9FG7 - chains D and E of the 5 polymer chains in the assembly; structure by electron microscopy, 2.70 A resolution.

== Chain D ==
Protein: Gamma-aminobutyric acid receptor subunit alpha-1
From: Homo sapiens
UniProt: P14867 (GBRA1_HUMAN); residues 1-429 here correspond to UniProt positions 28-456 (UniProt number = residue number + 27)
Sequence (464 residues; row label = number of the first residue in the row; numbers below 1 keep their minus sign (Met-34 is residue -34)):
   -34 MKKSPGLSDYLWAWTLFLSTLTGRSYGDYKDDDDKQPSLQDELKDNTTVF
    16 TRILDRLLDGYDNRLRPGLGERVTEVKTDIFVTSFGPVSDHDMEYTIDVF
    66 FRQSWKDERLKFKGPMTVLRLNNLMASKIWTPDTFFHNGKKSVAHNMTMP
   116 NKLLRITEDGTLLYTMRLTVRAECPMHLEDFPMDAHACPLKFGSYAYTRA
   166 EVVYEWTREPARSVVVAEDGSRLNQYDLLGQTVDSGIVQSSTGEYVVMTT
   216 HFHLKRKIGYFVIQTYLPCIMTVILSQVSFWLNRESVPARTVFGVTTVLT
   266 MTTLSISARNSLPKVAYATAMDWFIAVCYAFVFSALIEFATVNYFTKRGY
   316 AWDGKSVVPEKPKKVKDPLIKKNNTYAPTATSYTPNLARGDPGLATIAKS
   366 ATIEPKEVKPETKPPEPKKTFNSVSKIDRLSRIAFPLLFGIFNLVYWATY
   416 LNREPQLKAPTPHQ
Not modelled in the structure: -34 to 11, 326-383, 419-429
Sequence notes: initiating methionine (-34); expression tag (-33 to 0)
Disulfide bonds: Cys139-Cys153
Covalently attached groups: N-acetylglucosamine (NAG) linked to Asn111
Curated features (UniProtKB/Swiss-Prot):
  - binding site (4-aminobutanoate): Arg67, Thr130
  - binding site (3alpha-hydroxy-5alpha-pregnan-11,20-dione): Trp246
  - glycosylation (N-linked (GlcNAc...) asparagine): Asn11, Asn111

== Chain E ==
Protein: Gamma-aminobutyric acid receptor subunit beta-3
From: Homo sapiens
UniProt: P28472 (GBRB3_HUMAN), isoform P28472-2; residues -24 to 448 here correspond to UniProt positions 1-473 (UniProt number = residue number + 25)
Sequence (473 residues; each row starts with the number of its first residue; numbers below 1 keep their minus sign (Met-24 is residue -24)):
   -24 MCSGLLELLLPIWLSWTLGTRGSEPRSVNDPGNMSFVKETVDKLLKGYDI
    26 RLRPDFGGPPVCVGMNIDIASIDMVSEVNMDYTLTMYFQQYWRDKRLAYS
    76 GIPLNLTLDNRVADQLWVPDTYFLNDKKSFVHGVTVKNRMIRLHPDGTVL
   126 YGLRITTTAACMMDLRRYPLDEQNCTLEIESYGYTTDDIEFYWRGGDKAV
   176 TGVERIELPQFSIVEHRLVSRNVVFATGAYPRLSLSFRLKRNIGYFILQT
   226 YMPSILITILSWVSFWINYDASAARVALGITTVLTMTTINTHLRETLPKI
   276 PYVKAIDMYLMGCFVFVFLALLEYAFVNYIFFGRGPQRQKKLAEKTAKAK
   326 NDRSKSESNRVDAHGNILLTSLEVHNEMNEVSGGIGDTRNSAISFDNSGI
   376 QYRKQSMPREGHGRFLGDRSLPHKKTHLRRRSSQLKIKIPDLTDVNAIDR
   426 WSRIVFPFTFSLFNLVYWLYYVN
Not modelled in the structure: -24 to 7, 314-413, 448
Disulfide bonds: Cys136-Cys150
Covalently attached groups: N-acetylglucosamine (NAG) linked to Asn80; glycan linked to Asn149
Curated features (UniProtKB/Swiss-Prot):
  - binding site (benzamidine): Asp95 to Tyr97, Glu155 to Tyr157, Phe200
  - binding site (4-aminobutanoate): Tyr97, Glu155, Tyr157, Thr202
  - binding site (histamine): Tyr97, Ser156, Tyr157, Thr202
  - glycosylation (N-linked (GlcNAc...) asparagine): Asn8, Asn80, Asn149

== Interface between chain D and chain E ==
Residue-residue contacts (124):
  Thr12(D) with Leu27(E)
  Phe15(D) with Leu27(E), hydrophobic; Phe31(E), hydrophobic
  Thr16(D) with Asp24(E), hydrogen bond; Arg26(E); Leu27(E)
  Leu19(D) with Arg26(E); Leu27(E), hydrophobic
  Asp20(D) with Arg26(E), salt bridge
  Phe46(D) with Phe200(E), hydrophobic
  Phe65(D) with Tyr97(E); Leu99(E), hydrophobic; Tyr157(E), hydrophobic; Phe200(E), hydrophobic
  Arg67(D) with Ala201(E); Thr202(E)
  Met81(D) with Phe31(E), hydrophobic
  Arg85(D) with Thr160(E); Asp163(E), salt bridge
  Leu89(D) with Ile25(E), hydrophobic; Arg26(E)
  His110(D) with Asp101(E); Lys102(E)
  Met112(D) with Thr96(E); Tyr97(E); Phe98(E), hydrophobic; Ser104(E); Phe105(E); Val106(E), hydrophobic; Ile130(E), hydrophobic
  Thr113(D) with Pro94(E); Thr96(E), hydrogen bond (backbone-backbone); Leu128(E)
  Met114(D) with Val93(E), hydrophobic; Pro94(E)
  Asn116(D) with Tyr97(E); Tyr157(E), hydrogen bond (backbone-side chain)
  Lys117(D) with Tyr157(E)
  Leu118(D) with Tyr157(E)
  Arg120(D) with Gly158(E), hydrogen bond (side chain-backbone); Thr160(E); Thr202(E), hydrogen bond (side chain-backbone); Tyr205(E), hydrogen bond
  Thr130(D) with Tyr157(E), hydrogen bond
  Met131(D) with Tyr157(E), hydrogen bond (backbone-side chain)
  Arg132(D) with Tyr97(E); Phe98(E), hydrogen bond (side chain-backbone); Leu99(E), hydrogen bond (side chain-backbone); Asp101(E), salt bridge; Tyr157(E), hydrogen bond (backbone-side chain)
  Ser186(D) with Met137(E)
  Arg187(D) with Ala135(E); Met137(E)
  Asn189(D) with Val53(E); Met55(E); Met137(E); Pro276(E); Tyr277(E)
  Gln190(D) with Pro276(E)
  Gly224(D) with Val278(E)
  Tyr225(D) with Arg269(E), hydrogen bond; Ile275(E); Pro276(E); Tyr277(E); Val278(E), hydrophobic; Lys279(E); Asp282(E)
  Phe226(D) with Arg269(E)
  Ile228(D) with Val278(E), hydrophobic; Asp282(E); Met283(E), hydrophobic; Met286(E), hydrophobic
  Gln229(D) with Asn265(E), hydrogen bond; Arg269(E); Asp282(E), hydrogen bond
  Thr230(D) with Arg269(E), hydrogen bond
  Leu232(D) with Met286(E), hydrophobic
  Met236(D) with Met286(E), hydrophobic; Phe289(E), hydrophobic; Phe293(E), hydrophobic
  Ile239(D) with Phe293(E), hydrophobic
  Leu240(D) with Val258(E), hydrophobic; Phe293(E), hydrophobic; Leu296(E), hydrophobic
  Val243(D) with Leu297(E), hydrophobic; Ala300(E), hydrophobic
  Trp246(D) with Tyr304(E)
  Leu247(D) with Ala300(E), hydrophobic; Asn303(E)
  Asn248(D) with Asn303(E), hydrogen bond (backbone-side chain); Phe307(E)
  Ser251(D) with Ser247(E), hydrogen bond
  Pro253(D) with Ala248(E), hydrophobic
  Ala254(D) with Ser247(E); Ala248(E); Val251(E)
  Phe258(D) with Val251(E), hydrophobic; Ile255(E), hydrophobic; Leu296(E), hydrophobic
  Thr261(D) with Ile255(E); Leu259(E)
  Thr262(D) with Ile255(E)
  Leu264(D) with Leu259(E), hydrophobic
  Thr265(D) with Leu259(E); Thr262(E)
  Thr268(D) with Thr262(E); Thr266(E)
  Leu269(D) with Thr262(E)
  Ser272(D) with Thr266(E)
  Ala273(D) with Arg269(E)
  Asn275(D) with Glu270(E)
  Ser276(D) with Arg269(E), hydrogen bond
  Ala316(D) with Phe307(E), hydrophobic
  Trp317(D) with Phe306(E); Phe307(E); Gly310(E); Pro311(E)
  Gly319(D) with Phe306(E); Arg313(E)
  Lys320(D) with Arg313(E), hydrogen bond (backbone-side chain)
  Ser321(D) with Arg313(E)
  Val322(D) with Arg313(E)
  Val323(D) with Pro311(E), hydrophobic
  Arg397(D) with Tyr304(E)
Interface residues without a listed pair, chain D (70 interface residues in all): Thr48, Met90, Leu128, Leu188, Lys222, Pro233, Val257, Asp318
Interface residues without a listed pair, chain E (69 interface residues in all): Glu52, Phe63, Asp95, Asn100, Asp162, Ala252, Val290, Tyr299

== Overview ==
70 residues of chain D and 69 residues of chain E are in contact; the contacts include 19 hydrogen bonds and 3
salt bridges. Polar contacts include Asp20(D)-Arg26(E), Arg85(D)-Asp163(E) and Arg132(D)-Asp101(E).
Chain D is Gamma-aminobutyric acid receptor subunit alpha-1 and chain E is Gamma-aminobutyric acid receptor
subunit beta-3, both from Homo sapiens; the structure, Cryo-EM structure of the full-length alpha1beta3gamma2
GABA(A) receptor in complex with GABA in the short-lived symmetric ..., was determined by electron microscopy.
